8UAT - chains D and E of the 8 polymer chains in the assembly; structure by X-ray diffraction, 2.76 A resolution.

# Chain D (and E)
Protein: NADPH dehydrogenase
From: Thermus scotoductus SA-01
Notes: chain E of this document is another copy of the same molecule, construct and numbering; everything in this record applies to it too
UniProtKB: E8PRF1 (E8PRF1_THESS); residues 4-349 here correspond to UniProt positions 2-347 (UniProt number = residue number - 2)
Amino-acid sequence (369 residues; row label = number of the first residue in the row; numbers below 1 keep their minus sign (Met-19 is residue -19)):
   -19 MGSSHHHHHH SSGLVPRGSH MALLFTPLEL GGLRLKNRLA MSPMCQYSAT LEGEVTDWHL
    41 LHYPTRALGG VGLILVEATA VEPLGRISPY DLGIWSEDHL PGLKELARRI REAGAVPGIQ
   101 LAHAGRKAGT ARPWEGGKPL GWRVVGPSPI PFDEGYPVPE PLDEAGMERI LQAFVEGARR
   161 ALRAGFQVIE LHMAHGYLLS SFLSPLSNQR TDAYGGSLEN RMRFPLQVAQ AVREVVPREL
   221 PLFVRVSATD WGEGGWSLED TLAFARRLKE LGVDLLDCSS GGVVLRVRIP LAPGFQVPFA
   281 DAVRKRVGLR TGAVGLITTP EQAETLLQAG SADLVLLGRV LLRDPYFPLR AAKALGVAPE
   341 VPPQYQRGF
Unresolved in the structure: -19 to 0
Differences from the reference sequence: initiating methionine (-19); expression tag (-18 to 3)
Ligand contacts: FMN (flavin mononucleotide): Ser22, Pro23, Met24, Cys25, Glu57, Ala58, Gln100, His172, His175, Arg225, Ser259, Val294, Gly295, Leu296, Ile297, Leu316, Leu317, Gly318, Arg319

# How chain D and chain E interact
Pairs across the interface (57):
  Gln26(D) - Gln344(E)
  Gln26(D) - Tyr345(E)
  Ser28(D) - Gln344(E)  hydrogen bond
  Asp37(D) - Arg89(E)  salt bridge
  Trp38(D) - Pro342(E)  hydrophobic
  Trp38(D) - Gln344(E)
  Trp38(D) - Tyr345(E)
  Leu41(D) - Leu41(E)
  Leu41(D) - Pro44(E)  hydrophobic
  Leu41(D) - Leu48(E)  hydrophobic
  His42(D) - Tyr345(E)  hydrogen bond
  Pro44(D) - Leu41(E)
  Thr45(D) - Leu41(E)
  Thr45(D) - Thr45(E)  hydrogen bond
  Arg46(D) - Tyr326(E)  hydrogen bond
  Arg46(D) - Tyr345(E)  hydrogen bond
  Leu48(D) - Trp38(E)  hydrophobic
  Leu48(D) - Leu41(E)  hydrophobic
  Arg89(D) - Asp37(E)  salt bridge
  Trp114(D) - Pro343(E)  hydrophobic
  Trp114(D) - Gln344(E)
  Trp114(D) - Gln346(E)
  Arg319(D) - Arg347(E)
  Arg319(D) - Gly348(E)
  Leu322(D) - Tyr326(E)
  Leu322(D) - Tyr345(E)  hydrophobic
  Arg323(D) - Tyr326(E)
  Arg323(D) - Arg330(E)  hydrogen bond (backbone-side chain)
  Arg323(D) - Gly348(E)  hydrogen bond (side chain-backbone)
  Arg323(D) - Phe349(E)
  Asp324(D) - Asp324(E)
  Asp324(D) - Arg330(E)  salt bridge
  Pro325(D) - Pro325(E)  hydrophobic
  Pro325(D) - Tyr326(E)
  Tyr326(D) - Arg46(E)  hydrogen bond
  Tyr326(D) - Leu322(E)
  Tyr326(D) - Arg323(E)
  Tyr326(D) - Pro325(E)
  Arg330(D) - Arg323(E)  hydrogen bond (side chain-backbone)
  Arg330(D) - Asp324(E)  salt bridge
  Arg330(D) - Arg330(E)
  Pro342(D) - Trp38(E)  hydrophobic
  Pro343(D) - Trp114(E)  hydrophobic
  Gln344(D) - Gln26(E)
  Gln344(D) - Ser28(E)  hydrogen bond
  Gln344(D) - Trp38(E)
  Gln344(D) - Trp114(E)
  Tyr345(D) - Gln26(E)
  Tyr345(D) - Trp38(E)
  Tyr345(D) - His42(E)  hydrogen bond
  Tyr345(D) - Arg46(E)  hydrogen bond
  Tyr345(D) - Leu322(E)  hydrophobic
  Arg347(D) - Arg319(E)
  Gly348(D) - Arg319(E)
  Gly348(D) - Leu322(E)
  Gly348(D) - Arg323(E)  hydrogen bond (backbone-side chain)
  Phe349(D) - Arg323(E)
Interface residues without a listed pair, chain D (27 interface residues in all): Leu40
Interface residues without a listed pair, chain E (28 interface residues in all): Leu40

# In short
Chain D and chain E form an interface of 27 and 28 residues respectively; the contacts include 13 hydrogen
bonds and 4 salt bridges. Polar pairs include Asp37(D)-Arg89(E), Asp324(D)-Arg330(E) and Ser28(D)-Gln344(E).
Chain D binds flavin mononucleotide.
Both chains are NADPH dehydrogenase (Thermus scotoductus SA-01). Entry 8UAT (Thermus scotoductus SA-01
Ene-reductase Compound 3b Complex) was determined by X-ray diffraction together with 8UAR and 8UAS from the
same study.
